7U4D - chains H and J of the 22 polymer chains in the assembly; structure by electron microscopy, 8.10 A resolution (very low resolution: no residue pairs are listed; an interface is given only as per-side residue counts).

== Chain H ==
Name: Histone H2B type 1-C/E/F/G/I
Organism: Homo sapiens
UniProtKB: P62807 (H2B1C_HUMAN); residues 0-125 here correspond to UniProt positions 1-126 (UniProt number = residue number + 1)
Chain sequence (126 residues; numbered 0 to 125; the number before each row is that of its first residue; numbering starts at 0):
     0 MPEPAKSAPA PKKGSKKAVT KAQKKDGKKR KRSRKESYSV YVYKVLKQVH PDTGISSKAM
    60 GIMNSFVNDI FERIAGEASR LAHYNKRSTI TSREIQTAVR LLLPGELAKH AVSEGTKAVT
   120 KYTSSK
Not modelled in the structure: 0-32, 125
Swiss-Prot annotation at these positions:
  - modified residue: Pro1 (N-acetylproline), Glu2 (ADP-ribosyl glutamic acid), Lys5 (N6-(2-hydroxyisobutyryl)lysine), Ser6 (ADP-ribosylserine), Lys11 (N6-(beta-hydroxybutyryl)lysine), Lys12 (N6-(2-hydroxyisobutyryl)lysine), Ser14 (Phosphoserine), Lys15 (N6-acetyllysine), Lys16 (N6-(beta-hydroxybutyryl)lysine), Lys20 (N6-(2-hydroxyisobutyryl)lysine), Lys23 (N6-(2-hydroxyisobutyryl)lysine), Lys24 (N6-(2-hydroxyisobutyryl)lysine), Lys34 (N6-(2-hydroxyisobutyryl)lysine), Glu35 (PolyADP-ribosyl glutamic acid), Ser36 (Phosphoserine), Lys43 (N6-(2-hydroxyisobutyryl)lysine), Lys46 (N6-(2-hydroxyisobutyryl)lysine), Lys57 (N6,N6-dimethyllysine), Arg79 (Dimethylated arginine), Lys85 (N6,N6,N6-trimethyllysine) and 6 more in UniProt
  - glycosylation: Ser112 (O-linked (GlcNAc) serine)
  - cross-link (Glycyl lysine isopeptide (Lys-Gly)): Lys5 (interchain with G-Cter in SUMO2), Lys20 (interchain with G-Cter in SUMO2), Lys34 (interchain with G-Cter in ubiquitin), Lys120 (interchain with G-Cter in ubiquitin)

== Chain J ==
Molecule: 147-nt DNA strand
Sequence (147 nucleotides; each row starts with the number of its first residue; numbers below 1 keep their minus sign (DA-73 is residue -73)):
   -73 ATCGGATGTA TATATCTGAC ACGTGCCTGG AGACTAGGGA GTAATCCCCT TGGCGGTTAA
   -13 AACGCGGGGG ACAGCGCGTA CGTGCGTTTA AGCGGTGCTA GAGCTGTCTA CGACCAATTG
    47 AGCGGCCTCG GCACCGGATT CTCAGAT
Not modelled in the structure: -73 to -70, 70-73

== Chain H / chain J interface ==
At this resolution (8 A) residue pairs are not listed: 11 residues of chain H and 8 of chain J lie at the interface.

== Overview ==
Chain H and chain J form an interface of 11 and 8 residues respectively.
Chain H is Histone H2B type 1-C/E/F/G/I (Homo sapiens) and chain J is a 147-nt DNA strand; the structure,
CryoEM structure of CENP-N promoted nucleosome stacks with CENP-A and 601 DNA sequence, was determined by
electron microscopy together with 7U46 and 7U47 from the same study.
